Entry 6XBD (electron microscopy, 3.05 A resolution); this record covers chains F and G of the 14 polymer chains in the assembly.

# Chain F
Name: Phospholipid ABC transporter-binding protein MlaD
From: Escherichia coli DEC6A
UniProt: H4UPP8 (H4UPP8_ECOLX); numbering as in UniProt (aligned over 1-183)
Amino-acid sequence (201 residues; each row starts with the number of its first residue; numbers below 1 keep their minus sign (Met-17 is residue -17)):
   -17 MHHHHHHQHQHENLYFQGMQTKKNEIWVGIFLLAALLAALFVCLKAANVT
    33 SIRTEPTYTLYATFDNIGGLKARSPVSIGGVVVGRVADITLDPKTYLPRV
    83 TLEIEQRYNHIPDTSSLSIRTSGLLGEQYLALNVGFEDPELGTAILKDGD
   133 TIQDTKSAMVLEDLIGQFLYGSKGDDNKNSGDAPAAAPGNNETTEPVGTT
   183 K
Not modelled in the structure: -17 to 3, 30-35, 153-183
Differences from the reference sequence: expression tag (-17 to 0)
Reported in the primary citation:
  - mutagenesis - F13A, A17F, A20F, V24F: unchanged growth
  - mutagenesis - A17F/A20F/V24F: abolished growth
  - binding site for di-palmitoyl-3-sn-phosphatidylethanolamine: Leu106, Leu107
  - conformationally variable residues (loop rearrangement): Leu107

# Chain G
Name: Phospholipid ABC transporter permease protein MlaE
From: Escherichia coli DEC6A
UniProt: H4UPP9 (H4UPP9_ECOLX); numbering as in UniProt (aligned over 1-260)
Amino-acid sequence (260 residues; each row starts with the number of its first residue):
     1 MLLNALASLGHKGIKTLRTFGRAGLMLFNALVGKPEFRKHAPLLVRQLYN
    51 VGVLSMLIIVVSGVFIGMVLGLQGYLVLTTYSAETSLGMLVALSLLRELG
   101 PVVAALLFAGRAGSALTAEIGLMRATEQLSSMEMMAVDPLRRVISPRFWA
   151 GVISLPLLTVIFVAVGIWGGSLVGVSWKGIDSGFFWSAMQNAVDWRMDLV
   201 NCLIKSVVFAITVTWISLFNGYDAIPTSAGISRATTRTVVHSSLAVLGLD
   251 FVLTALMFGN
Not modelled in the structure: 1-3, 260
Reported in the primary citation:
  - binding site for di-palmitoyl-3-sn-phosphatidylethanolamine: Leu70, Val77, Leu78, Tyr81, Arg97, Leu99
  - mutagenesis - Y81A, Y81W, R97A, E98A, K205A, D250A: unchanged growth in response to SDS+EDTA

# Chain F / chain G interface
Pairs across the interface - 17 pairs, chain F then chain G:
  Ala29(F) - Ser176(G)
  Lys53(F) - Ser187(G)
  Lys53(F) - Asn191(G)
  Ala54(F) - Ser187(G)
  Arg55(F) - Gly183(G)
  Arg55(F) - Trp186(G)
  Arg55(F) - Gln190(G)  hydrogen bond
  Pro57(F) - Asp181(G)
  Pro57(F) - Phe184(G)
  Val64(F) - Asp181(G)
  Arg67(F) - Asp181(G)  salt bridge
  Arg67(F) - Gly183(G)
  Ser104(F) - Phe184(G)
  Glu109(F) - Thr85(G)
  Glu109(F) - Ala188(G)
  Gln110(F) - Phe184(G)
  Tyr111(F) - Phe184(G)  hydrophobic
Other interface residues (no listed pair), chain F (12 interface residues in all): Leu107
Other interface residues (no listed pair), chain G (11 interface residues in all): Ser86

# Summary
Chain F and chain G form an interface of 12 and 11 residues respectively; the contacts include 1 hydrogen bond
and 1 salt bridge. Polar pairs include Arg67(F)-Asp181(G) and Arg55(F)-Gln190(G). The paper reports a binding
site for di-palmitoyl-3-sn-phosphatidylethanolamine at Leu106(F), Leu107(F) and Leu70(G) among others;
A17F/A20F/V24F of chain F abolish growth; 11 substitutions were tested in all.
Chain F is Phospholipid ABC transporter-binding protein MlaD and chain G is Phospholipid ABC transporter
permease protein MlaE, both from Escherichia coli DEC6A; the structure, Cryo-EM structure of MlaFEDB in
nanodiscs with phospholipid substrates, was determined by electron microscopy.
